Entry 6F0K (electron microscopy, 3.87 A resolution); this record covers chains D and F of the 7 polymer chains in the assembly.

Chain D:
Molecule: ActD
Organism: Rhodothermus marinus (strain ATCC 43812 / DSM 4252 / R-10)
UniProtKB: D0MDD7 (D0MDD7_RHOM4); residue numbers follow UniProt; this construct covers 1-217
Chain sequence (217 residues; row label = number of the first residue in the row):
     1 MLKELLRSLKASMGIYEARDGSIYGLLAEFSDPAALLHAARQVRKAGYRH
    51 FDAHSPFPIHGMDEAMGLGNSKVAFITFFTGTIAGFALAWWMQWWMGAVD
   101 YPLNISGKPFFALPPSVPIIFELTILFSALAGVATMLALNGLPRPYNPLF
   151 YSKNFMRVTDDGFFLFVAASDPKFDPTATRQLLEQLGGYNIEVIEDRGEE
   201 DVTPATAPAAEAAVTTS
Not modelled in the structure: 1-22, 194-217

Chain F:
Molecule: ActF
Organism: Rhodothermus marinus (strain ATCC 43812 / DSM 4252 / R-10)
UniProtKB: D0MDD9 (D0MDD9_RHOM4); numbering as in UniProt (aligned over 1-417)
Chain sequence (417 residues; numbered 1 to 417; the number before each row is that of its first residue):
     1 MAEVKANGFPGWLLDPLRPTREKAEPRYRLPEDVRIWAVPLAIGVGLLIV
    51 SLVGWAIDARQFYFSYLVGWTFCLTLALGSLFFVMIQHLTRAQWVVAVRR
   101 LPEALVWTFPVLIVLFIPILFGLHDLYHWTHHELYDPSSPEYDPILAGKH
   151 AYLNVPFFLVRIAFYFFIWTLLAYKLYTLSVRQDVDPDPSIPAQQRKVSA
   201 WGMPLYGVTVAFASYDFLMSLDPHWYSTIFGVYFFAGSFFVALGFITTCY
   251 AILVRRGTLQGIVRAPHFQDLGKLMFGFTAFWAYIAFSQYMLIWYGNLPE
   301 ETLWYRHRLEHGWEVLSQVLIWGHFVLPFLILLPWAAKRTPVLVGTMGIW
   351 FAIIHWIDLFWVAMPVLHTEHMTFHWLDVTCWLGLFGVVVGLFFYRISRH
   401 SLVPQNDPYLARSLALH
Not modelled in the structure: 1-34, 417

Chain D / chain F interface:
Pairs across the interface - 15 pairs, chain D then chain F:
  Asn-70(D) with Trp-335(F)
  Ser-71(D) with Trp-335(F)
  Phe-75(D) with Leu-333(F), hydrophobic; Pro-334(F), hydrophobic
  Lys-108(D) with Trp-294(F); Tyr-295(F), hydrogen bond (side chain-backbone)
  Pro-109(D) with Trp-294(F)
  Ala-112(D) with Trp-294(F), hydrophobic
  Pro-114(D) with Phe-287(F); Tyr-290(F), hydrophobic; Met-291(F)
  Pro-115(D) with Met-291(F), hydrophobic; Trp-294(F)
  Val-117(D) with Phe-287(F), hydrophobic
  Pro-118(D) with Met-291(F)
Interface residues without a listed pair, chain F (10 interface residues in all): Asn-297, Ala-336

Summary:
The chain D/chain F interface involves 10 residues from each chain, with 1 hydrogen bond. The hydrogen-bonded
pair is Lys-108(D)/Tyr-295(F).
Here chain D is ActD and chain F is ActF, both from Rhodothermus marinus (strain ATCC 43812 / DSM 4252 /
R-10). Entry 6F0K (Alternative complex III) was determined by electron microscopy.
